8CS9 - chains A and X of the 18 polymer chains in the assembly; structure by electron microscopy, 2.74 A resolution.

[Chain A]
Protein: Ankyrin-1
From: Homo sapiens
Reference sequence: P16157 (ANK1_HUMAN); numbering as in UniProt (aligned over 1-1881)
Amino-acid sequence (1881 residues; each row starts with the number of its first residue):
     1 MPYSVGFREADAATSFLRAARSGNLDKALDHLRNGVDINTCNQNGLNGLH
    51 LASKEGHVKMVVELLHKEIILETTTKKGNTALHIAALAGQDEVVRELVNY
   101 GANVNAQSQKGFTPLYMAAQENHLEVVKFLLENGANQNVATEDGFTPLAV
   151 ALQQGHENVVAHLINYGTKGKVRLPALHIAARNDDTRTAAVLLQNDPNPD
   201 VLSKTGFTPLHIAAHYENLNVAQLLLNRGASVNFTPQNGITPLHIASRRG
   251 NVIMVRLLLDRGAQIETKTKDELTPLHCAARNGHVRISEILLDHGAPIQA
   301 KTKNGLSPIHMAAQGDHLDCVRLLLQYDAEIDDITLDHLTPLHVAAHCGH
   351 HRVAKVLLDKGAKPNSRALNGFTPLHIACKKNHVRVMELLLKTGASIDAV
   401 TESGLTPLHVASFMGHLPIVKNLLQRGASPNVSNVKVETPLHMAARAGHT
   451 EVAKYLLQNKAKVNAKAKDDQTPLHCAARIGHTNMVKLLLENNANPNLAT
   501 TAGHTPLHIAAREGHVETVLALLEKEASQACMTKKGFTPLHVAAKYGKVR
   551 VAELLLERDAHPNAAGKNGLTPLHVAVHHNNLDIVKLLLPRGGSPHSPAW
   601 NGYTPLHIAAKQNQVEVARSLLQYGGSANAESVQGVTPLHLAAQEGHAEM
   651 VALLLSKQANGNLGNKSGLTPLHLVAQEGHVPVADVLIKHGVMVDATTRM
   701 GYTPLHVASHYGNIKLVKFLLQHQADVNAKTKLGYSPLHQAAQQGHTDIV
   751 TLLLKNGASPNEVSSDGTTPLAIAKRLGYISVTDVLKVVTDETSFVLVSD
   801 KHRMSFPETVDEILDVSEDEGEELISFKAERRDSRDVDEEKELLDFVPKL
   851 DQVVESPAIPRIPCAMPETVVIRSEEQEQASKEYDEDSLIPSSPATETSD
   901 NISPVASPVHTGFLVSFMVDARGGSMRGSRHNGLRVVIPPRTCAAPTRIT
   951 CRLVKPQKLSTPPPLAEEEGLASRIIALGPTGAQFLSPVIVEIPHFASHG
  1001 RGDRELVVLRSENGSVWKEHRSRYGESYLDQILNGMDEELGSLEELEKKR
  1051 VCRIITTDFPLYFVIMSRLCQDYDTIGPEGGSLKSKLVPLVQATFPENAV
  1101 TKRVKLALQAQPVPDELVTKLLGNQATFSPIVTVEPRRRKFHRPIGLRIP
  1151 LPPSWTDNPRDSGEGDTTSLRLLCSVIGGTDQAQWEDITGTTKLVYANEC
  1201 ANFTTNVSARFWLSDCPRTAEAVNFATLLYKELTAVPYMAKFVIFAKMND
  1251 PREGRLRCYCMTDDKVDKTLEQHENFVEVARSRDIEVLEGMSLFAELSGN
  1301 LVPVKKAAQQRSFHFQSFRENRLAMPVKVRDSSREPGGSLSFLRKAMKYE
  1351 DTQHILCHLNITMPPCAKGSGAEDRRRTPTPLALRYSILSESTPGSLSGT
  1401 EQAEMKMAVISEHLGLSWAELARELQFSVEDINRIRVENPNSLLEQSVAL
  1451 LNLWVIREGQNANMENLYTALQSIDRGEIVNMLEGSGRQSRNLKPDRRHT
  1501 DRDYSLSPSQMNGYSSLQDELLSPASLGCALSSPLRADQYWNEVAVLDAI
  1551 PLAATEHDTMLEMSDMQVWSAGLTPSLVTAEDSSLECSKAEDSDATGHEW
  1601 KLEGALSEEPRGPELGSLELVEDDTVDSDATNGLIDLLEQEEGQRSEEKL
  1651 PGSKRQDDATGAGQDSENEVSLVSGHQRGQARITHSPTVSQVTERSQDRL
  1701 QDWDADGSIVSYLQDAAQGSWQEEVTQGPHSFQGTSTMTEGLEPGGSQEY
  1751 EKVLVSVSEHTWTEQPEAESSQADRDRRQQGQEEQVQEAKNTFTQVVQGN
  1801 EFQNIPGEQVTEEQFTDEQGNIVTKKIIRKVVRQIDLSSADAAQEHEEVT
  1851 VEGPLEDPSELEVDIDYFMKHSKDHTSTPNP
Unresolved in the structure: 1-10, 794-801, 815-1881
Curated features (UniProtKB/Swiss-Prot):
  - modified residue: Asn-105 (3S: -3-hydroxyasparagine), Asn-233 (3S: -3-hydroxyasparagine), Ser-429 (Phosphoserine), Asn-431 (3S: -3-hydroxyasparagine), Asn-464 (3S: -3-hydroxyasparagine), Asn-629 (3S: -3-hydroxyasparagine), Asn-662 (3S: -3-hydroxyasparagine), Asp-695 (3S: -3-hydroxyaspartate), Asn-728 (3S: -3-hydroxyasparagine), Ser-759 (Phosphoserine), Asn-761 (3S: -3-hydroxyasparagine), Ser-781 (Phosphoserine), Ser-817 (Phosphoserine), Ser-834 (Phosphoserine), Ser-856 (Phosphoserine), Thr-961 (Phosphothreonine), Tyr-1073 (Phosphotyrosine), Ser-1082 (Phosphoserine), Thr-1378 (Phosphothreonine), Thr-1380 (Phosphothreonine) and 14 more in UniProt

[Chain X]
Protein: Protein 4.2
From: Homo sapiens
Reference sequence: P16452 (EPB42_HUMAN); residue numbers follow UniProt; this construct covers 1-691
Amino-acid sequence (691 residues; numbered 1 to 691; the number before each row is that of its first residue):
     1 MGQALGIKSCDFQAARNNEEHHTKALSSRRLFVRRGQPFTIILYFRAPVR
    51 AFLPALKKVALTAQTGEQPSKINRTQATFPISSLGDRKWWSAVVEERDAQ
   101 SWTISVTTPADAVIGHYSLLLQVSGRKQLLLGQFTLLFNPWNREDAVFLK
   151 NEAQRMEYLLNQNGLIYLGTADCIQAESWDFGQFEGDVIDLSLRLLSKDK
   201 QVEKWSQPVHVARVLGALLHFLKEQRVLPTPQTQATQEGALLNKRRGSVP
   251 ILRQWLTGRGRPVYDGQAWVLAAVACTVLRCLGIPARVVTTFASAQGTGG
   301 RLLIDEYYNEEGLQNGEGQRGRIWIFQTSTECWMTRPALPQGYDGWQILH
   351 PSAPNGGGVLGSCDLVPVRAVKEGTLGLTPAVSDLFAAINASCVVWKCCE
   401 DGTLELTDSNTKYVGNNISTKGVGSDRCEDITQNYKYPEGSLQEKEVLER
   451 VEKEKMEREKDNGIRPPSLETASPLYLLLKAPSSLPLRGDAQISVTLVNH
   501 SEQEKAVQLAIGVQAVHYNGVLAAKLWRKKLHLTLSANLEKIITIGLFFS
   551 NFERNPPENTFLRLTAMATHSESNLSCFAQEDIAICRPHLAIKMPEKAEQ
   601 YQPLTASVSLQNSLDAPMEDCVISILGRGLIHRERSYRFRSVWPENTMCA
   651 KFQFTPTHVGLQRLTVEVDCNMFQNLTNYKSVTVVAPELSA
Unresolved in the structure: 1-3, 231-240, 354-360, 460-472, 690-691
Ligand contacts: PIO ([(2R)-2-octanoyloxy-3-[oxidanyl-[(1R,2R,3S,4R,5R,6S)-2,3,6-tris(oxidanyl)-4,5-diphosphonooxy-cyclohexyl]oxy-phosphoryl]oxy-propyl] octanoate): Gln-122, Ser-124, Gly-125, Arg-126
Curated features (UniProtKB/Swiss-Prot):
  - region: Leu-31 to Phe-39 (Band 3 binding)
  - modified residue: Ser-248 (Phosphoserine)
  - lipidation: Gly-2 (N-myristoyl glycine)

[Interface between chain A and chain X]
Residue-residue contacts (65; chain A residue first):
  Gly-23(A) / Leu-84(X)
  Leu-25(A) / Ser-83(X)
  Leu-25(A) / Leu-84(X)  hydrophobic
  Asp-26(A) / Leu-53(X)
  Asp-26(A) / Leu-56(X)
  Asp-26(A) / Ser-82(X)
  Asp-26(A) / Ser-83(X)  hydrogen bond (side chain-backbone)
  Lys-27(A) / Leu-53(X)
  Leu-29(A) / Ser-83(X)
  Asp-30(A) / Leu-53(X)
  Asp-30(A) / Arg-97(X)  salt bridge
  Arg-33(A) / Arg-97(X)  hydrogen bond (side chain-backbone)
  Lys-59(A) / Ser-83(X)
  Lys-59(A) / Leu-84(X)
  Lys-59(A) / Gly-85(X)
  Arg-182(A) / Arg-143(X)
  Asn-183(A) / Arg-143(X)  hydrogen bond
  Glu-217(A) / Lys-150(X)
  Glu-217(A) / Asn-151(X)
  Glu-217(A) / Glu-152(X)  hydrogen bond (side chain-backbone)
  Arg-249(A) / Lys-150(X)
  Arg-249(A) / Asn-151(X)
  Gly-250(A) / Asn-151(X)  hydrogen bond (backbone-side chain)
  Asn-251(A) / Asn-151(X)
  Val-252(A) / Asn-151(X)
  Val-252(A) / Ala-153(X)  hydrophobic
  Ile-253(A) / Glu-152(X)
  Val-285(A) / Arg-427(X)
  Arg-286(A) / Val-423(X)
  Arg-286(A) / Gly-424(X)
  Gly-315(A) / Gln-433(X)  hydrogen bond (backbone-side chain)
  Asp-316(A) / Gln-433(X)
  His-317(A) / Gln-433(X)
  Leu-318(A) / Asp-430(X)
  Asp-319(A) / Arg-427(X)  salt bridge
  Asp-319(A) / Cys-428(X)
  Asp-319(A) / Glu-429(X)
  Arg-322(A) / Arg-427(X)
  Arg-322(A) / Cys-428(X)
  Leu-323(A) / Arg-427(X)
  Gln-326(A) / Arg-427(X)  hydrogen bond
  Cys-348(A) / Pro-438(X)
  Gly-349(A) / Pro-438(X)
  His-351(A) / Glu-439(X)  salt bridge
  Arg-352(A) / Asn-417(X)
  Arg-352(A) / Asp-430(X)  salt bridge
  Arg-352(A) / Thr-432(X)
  Lys-381(A) / Gly-440(X)
  Asn-382(A) / Glu-439(X)
  Asn-382(A) / Gly-440(X)  hydrogen bond (side chain-backbone)
  His-383(A) / Glu-439(X)
  Val-384(A) / Tyr-413(X)
  Arg-385(A) / Tyr-413(X)
  Arg-385(A) / Asn-416(X)  hydrogen bond
  Arg-385(A) / Glu-439(X)  salt bridge
  Glu-388(A) / Tyr-413(X)  hydrogen bond
  Lys-392(A) / Lys-480(X)
  Leu-424(A) / His-500(X)
  Gln-425(A) / Tyr-476(X)
  Gln-425(A) / His-500(X)  hydrogen bond (backbone-side chain)
  Arg-426(A) / Tyr-476(X)
  Arg-426(A) / Leu-478(X)
  Lys-460(A) / His-500(X)  hydrogen bond (side chain-backbone)
  Lys-460(A) / Glu-502(X)  salt bridge
  Lys-460(A) / Asn-538(X)
Also at the interface, not in a pair above, chain A (46 interface residues in all): Tyr-216, Gly-283, His-350, Lys-355, Asn-422
Also at the interface, not in a pair above, chain X (40 interface residues in all): Phe-52, Ile-81, Glu-96, Arg-155, Asp-172, Ser-441, Val-498, Glu-540

[In short]
The interface between chain A and chain X involves 46 residues on one side and 40 on the other, with 12
hydrogen bonds and 6 salt bridges. Polar pairs include Asp-30(A)/Arg-97(X), Asp-319(A)/Arg-427(X) and
His-351(A)/Glu-439(X). Bound to chain X: compound PIO.
Chain A is Ankyrin-1 and chain X is Protein 4.2, both from Homo sapiens; the structure, Composite
reconstruction of Class 1 of the erythrocyte ankyrin-1 complex, was determined by electron microscopy,
deposited together with 7UZ3, 7UZQ, 7UZU, 7V07, 7V0K, 7V0M and 10 further entries.
